5Z6E - chain A; structure by X-ray diffraction, 1.86 A resolution.

Chain A:
Name: DUF1881 domain-containing protein
Source organism: Neurospora crassa (strain ATCC 24698 / 74-OR23-1A / CBS 708.71 / DSM 1257 / FGSC 987)
Notes: fragment: N-terminal domain
UniProt: Q7RY31 (Q7RY31_NEUCR); residue numbers follow UniProt; this construct covers 1-101
Amino-acid sequence (101 residues; each row starts with the number of its first residue):
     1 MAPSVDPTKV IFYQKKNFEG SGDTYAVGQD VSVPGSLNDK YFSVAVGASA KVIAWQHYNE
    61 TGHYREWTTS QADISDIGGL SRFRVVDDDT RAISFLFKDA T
Unresolved in the structure: 1, 92-101
Bound ions: Ca2+: D39, Q56, G79, S81; K+: G47, A48, A50, T68, D88

In short:
The Ca2+ site is built by D39, Q56, G79 and S81. G47, A48, A50, T68 and D88 form the K+ site.
Chain A is DUF1881 domain-containing protein (Neurospora crassa (strain ATCC 24698 / 74-OR23-1A / CBS 708.71 /
DSM 1257 / FGSC 987)); the structure, Crystal structure of a beta gamma-crystallin domain of Abundant
Perithecial Protein (APP) from Neurospora crassa in ..., was determined by X-ray diffraction together with
5Z6D from the same study.
